PDB entry 7BOS | X-ray diffraction, 1.70 A resolution | chains A and B

== Chain A ==
Name: NAD-dependent protein deacetylase sirtuin-2
Source organism: Homo sapiens
Notes: EC 2.3.1.286; fragment: residues52-356, lacking292-303
UniProtKB: Q8IXJ6 (SIR2_HUMAN); residue numbers follow UniProt; this construct covers 52-290, 303-356
Amino-acid sequence (293 residues; each row starts with the number of its first residue; note: 12 numbers in that range are skipped by the numbering (no residue carries them; nothing is unmodelled there)):
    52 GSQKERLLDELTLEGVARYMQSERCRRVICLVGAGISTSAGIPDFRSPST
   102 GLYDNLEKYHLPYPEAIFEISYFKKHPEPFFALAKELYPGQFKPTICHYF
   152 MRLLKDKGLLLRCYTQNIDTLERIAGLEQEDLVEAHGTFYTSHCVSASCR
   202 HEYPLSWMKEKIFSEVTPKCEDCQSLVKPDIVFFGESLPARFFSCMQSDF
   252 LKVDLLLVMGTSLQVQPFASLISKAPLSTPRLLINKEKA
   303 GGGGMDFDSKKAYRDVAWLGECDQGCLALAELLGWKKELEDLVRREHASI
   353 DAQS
Disordered / not traced: 52-55, 100-103, 303-305, 356
Swiss-Prot annotation at these positions:
  - active site: His187 (Proton acceptor)
  - binding site (NAD(+)): Ala85 to Thr89, Asp95 to Arg97, Gln167 to Asp170, Thr262, Ser263, Asn286 to Glu288, Cys324
  - binding site (Zn(2+)): Cys195, Cys200, Cys221, Cys224
  - modified residue (Phosphoserine): Ser53, Ser100, Ser207
  - mutagenesis: Ser53 (S53A: Reduces deacetylase activity), Arg97 (R97A: No effect on deacetylase activity), Ser98 (S98A: Inhibits deacetylase activity), Ser100 (S100A: Reduces deacetylase activity), Glu116 (E116A: Reduces binding for the peptide inhibitor S2iL5), Glu120 (E120A: Reduces binding for the peptide inhibitor S2iL5), Gln167 (Q167A: Reduces deacetylase activity. Inhibits the block of entry to chromosome condensation and subsequent hyperploidy cell formation in response to mitotic stress ...), Asn168 (N168A: Abolishes deacetylation of alpha-tubulin. Inhibits deacetylation of histone H3 at 'Lys-18' ...), Asp170 (D170A/N: Reduces deacetylase activity), His187 (H187Y/A: Inhibits deacetylase activity toward histone, alpha-tubulin, FZR1 and CDC20. No effect on CDK2-dependent phosphorylation ...), Phe244 (F244A: Strongly reduces binding for the peptide inhibitor S2iL5), Gln265 (Q265A: Reduces binding for the peptide inhibitor S2iL5), 5 further mutagenesis entries in UniProt
Metal / ion sites: Zn2+: Cys195, Cys200, Cys221, Cys224
Ligand contacts: N-dodecylmethanethioamide (F4R): Phe96, Phe119, Phe131, Leu134, Ala135, Leu138, Tyr139, Pro140, Gln167, Ile169, His187, Ile232, Val233, Phe234, Phe235, Val266

== Chain B ==
Name: Myristoyl thiourea inhibitor, No.13
Amino-acid sequence (5 residues; each row starts with the number of its first residue):
     1 XKRRX
Modified / non-standard residues: P6S (benzyl hydrogen carbonate) at position 1; NH2 (amino group) at position 5
Covalently attached groups: N-dodecylmethanethioamide (F4R) linked to Lys2

== Chain A / chain B interface ==
Residue-residue contacts - 20 pairs, chain A then chain B:
  Glu116(A) - Arg4(B)  salt bridge
  His187(A) - Lys2(B)
  Val233(A) - Lys2(B)  hydrogen bond (backbone-side chain)
  Phe234(A) - Lys2(B)
  Phe235(A) - Lys2(B)
  Phe235(A) - Arg3(B)
  Phe235(A) - Arg4(B)
  Gly236(A) - P6S_1(B)
  Gly236(A) - Lys2(B)  hydrogen bond (backbone-backbone)
  Glu237(A) - P6S_1(B)
  Glu237(A) - Lys2(B)  hydrogen bond (backbone-backbone)
  Ser238(A) - P6S_1(B)
  Leu239(A) - Lys2(B)
  Gln265(A) - Arg4(B)
  Val266(A) - Lys2(B)
  Val266(A) - Arg3(B)
  Gln267(A) - P6S_1(B)
  Gln267(A) - Lys2(B)
  Gln267(A) - Arg3(B)  hydrogen bond (backbone-backbone)
  Pro268(A) - Arg3(B)

== Summary ==
13 residues of chain A face 4 of chain B across their interface, with 4 hydrogen bonds and 1 salt bridge.
Polar pairs include Glu116(A)-Arg4(B), Val233(A)-Lys2(B) and Gly236(A)-Lys2(B). Chain A binds
N-dodecylmethanethioamide. Covalently linked N-dodecylmethanethioamide: at Lys2(B).
Here chain A is NAD-dependent protein deacetylase sirtuin-2 (Homo sapiens) and chain B is Myristoyl thiourea
inhibitor, No.13. Entry 7BOS (Human SIRT2 in complex with myristoyl thiourea inhibitor, No.13) was determined
by X-ray diffraction, deposited together with 7BOT.
